4YJ3 - chains A and E of the 6 polymer chains in the assembly; structure by X-ray diffraction, 3.75 A resolution.

== Chain A ==
Name: Tubulin alpha-1B chain
Organism: Bos taurus
UniProt: P81947 (TBA1B_BOVIN); residue numbers follow UniProt; this construct covers 1-451
Amino-acid sequence (451 residues; each row starts with the number of its first residue):
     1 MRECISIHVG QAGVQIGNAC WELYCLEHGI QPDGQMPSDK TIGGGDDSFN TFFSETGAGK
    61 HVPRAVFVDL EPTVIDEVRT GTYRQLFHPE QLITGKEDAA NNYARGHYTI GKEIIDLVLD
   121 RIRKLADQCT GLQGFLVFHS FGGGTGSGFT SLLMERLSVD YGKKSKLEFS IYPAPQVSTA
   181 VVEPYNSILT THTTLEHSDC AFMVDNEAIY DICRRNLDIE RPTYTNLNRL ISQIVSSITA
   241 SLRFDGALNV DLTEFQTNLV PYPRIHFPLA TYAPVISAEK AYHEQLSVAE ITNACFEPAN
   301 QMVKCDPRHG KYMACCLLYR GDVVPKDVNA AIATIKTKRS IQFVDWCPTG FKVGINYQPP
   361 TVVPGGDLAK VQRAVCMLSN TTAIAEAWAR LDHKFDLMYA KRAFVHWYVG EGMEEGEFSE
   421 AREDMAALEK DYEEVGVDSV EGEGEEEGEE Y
Unresolved in the structure: 439-451
Bound ions: Ca2+: Asp-39, Thr-41, Gly-44, Glu-55; Mg2+: Glu-71 (together with GTP)
Ligand contacts:
  - 4EE (6-(4-ethoxyphenyl)-3-(2-methoxyphenyl)-7H-[1,2,4]triazolo[3,4-b][1,3,4]thiadiazine): Thr-179, Ala-180, Val-181
  - GTP (guanosine-5'-triphosphate): Gly-10, Gln-11, Ala-12, Gln-15, Ile-16, Asp-69, Glu-71, Asp-98, Ala-99, Ala-100, Asn-101, Ser-140, Gly-142, Gly-143, Gly-144, Thr-145, Gly-146, Ile-171, Val-177, Ser-178, Thr-179, Glu-183, Asn-206, Tyr-224, Leu-227, Asn-228, Ile-231
From the paper describing this entry:
  - binding site for 4EE: Val-181

== Chain E ==
Name: Stathmin-4
Organism: Rattus norvegicus
Notes: fragment: Stathmin-like domain
UniProt: P63043 (STMN4_RAT), isoform P63043-3; residues 5-145 here correspond to UniProt positions 76-216 (UniProt number = residue number + 71)
Amino-acid sequence (143 residues; each row starts with the number of its first residue):
     3 MADMEVIELN KCTSGQSWEV ILKPPSFDGV PEFNASLPRR RDPSLEEIQK KLEAAEERRK
    63 YQEAELLKHL AEKREHEREV IQKAIEENNN FIKMAKEKLA QKMESNKENR EAHLAAMLER
   123 LQEKDKHAEE VRKNKELKEE ASR
Unresolved in the structure: 3-4, 28-43, 142-145
Differences from the reference sequence: initiating methionine (3); expression tag (4); engineered mutation Trp-20 (Phe91 in P63043)
Swiss-Prot annotation at these positions:
  - modified residue: Ser-19 (Phosphoserine)

== How chain A and chain E interact ==
Residue-residue contacts (58):
  His-107(A) / Leu-54(E)
  Tyr-108(A) / Ala-57(E)  hydrophobic
  Tyr-108(A) / Arg-61(E)
  Thr-109(A) / Arg-61(E)
  Glu-155(A) / Ile-50(E)
  Arg-156(A) / Leu-47(E)
  Arg-156(A) / Gln-51(E)
  Val-159(A) / Pro-45(E)
  Glu-196(A) / Asp-44(E)
  Asp-245(A) / Cys-14(E)
  Asp-245(A) / Ser-16(E)
  Ala-247(A) / Asn-12(E)
  Ala-247(A) / Ser-19(E)
  Leu-248(A) / Ser-19(E)
  Pro-325(A) / Gln-18(E)
  Pro-325(A) / Trp-20(E)  hydrophobic
  Val-328(A) / Trp-20(E)  hydrophobic
  Asn-329(A) / Met-6(E)
  Asn-329(A) / Val-8(E)
  Asn-329(A) / Trp-20(E)  hydrogen bond
  Asn-329(A) / Val-22(E)
  Ile-332(A) / Val-22(E)  hydrophobic
  Ile-332(A) / Leu-24(E)  hydrophobic
  Ala-333(A) / Met-6(E)  hydrophobic
  Lys-336(A) / Leu-24(E)
  Asp-345(A) / Pro-27(E)
  Trp-346(A) / Pro-27(E)
  Cys-347(A) / Pro-27(E)
  Pro-348(A) / Lys-25(E)
  Pro-348(A) / Pro-27(E)
  Thr-349(A) / Ile-23(E)
  Thr-349(A) / Leu-24(E)  hydrogen bond (backbone-backbone)
  Thr-349(A) / Lys-25(E)  hydrogen bond (backbone-backbone)
  Gly-350(A) / Val-22(E)
  Phe-351(A) / Glu-21(E)
  Phe-351(A) / Val-22(E)  hydrogen bond (backbone-backbone)
  Phe-351(A) / Leu-24(E)  hydrophobic
  Lys-352(A) / Trp-20(E)
  Lys-352(A) / Glu-21(E)  salt bridge
  Val-353(A) / Ser-19(E)
  Val-353(A) / Trp-20(E)  hydrogen bond (backbone-backbone)
  Gly-354(A) / Gln-18(E)
  Gly-354(A) / Ser-19(E)
  Ile-355(A) / Gly-17(E)
  Ile-355(A) / Gln-18(E)  hydrogen bond (backbone-backbone)
  Ile-355(A) / Trp-20(E)  hydrophobic
  Asn-356(A) / Ser-16(E)
  Tyr-357(A) / Thr-15(E)
  Tyr-357(A) / Ser-16(E)  hydrogen bond (backbone-backbone)
  Tyr-357(A) / Gly-17(E)
  Tyr-357(A) / Gln-18(E)  hydrogen bond
  Val-409(A) / Gln-64(E)  hydrogen bond (backbone-side chain)
  Gly-410(A) / Gln-64(E)
  Glu-411(A) / Arg-61(E)  hydrogen bond (backbone-side chain)
  Gly-412(A) / Ala-57(E)
  Gly-412(A) / Arg-60(E)  hydrogen bond (backbone-side chain)
  Gly-412(A) / Arg-61(E)
  Glu-414(A) / Arg-60(E)  salt bridge
Other interface residues (no listed pair), chain A (40 interface residues in all): Lys-112, Leu-152, Ser-158, His-197, Gly-246, Gln-358
Other interface residues (no listed pair), chain E (31 interface residues in all): Lys-13, Pro-26, Ser-46, Lys-53, Glu-58

== Overview ==
40 residues of chain A face 31 of chain E across their interface, with 11 hydrogen bonds and 2 salt bridges.
Polar pairs include Lys-352(A)/Glu-21(E), Glu-414(A)/Arg-60(E) and Asn-329(A)/Trp-20(E). Chain A binds GTP and
compound 4EE. Asp-39(A), Thr-41(A), Gly-44(A) and Glu-55(A) form the Ca2+ site. The paper reports a binding
site for 4EE at Val-181(A).
Here chain A is Tubulin alpha-1B chain (Bos taurus) and chain E is Stathmin-4 (Rattus norvegicus). Entry 4YJ3
(Crystal structure of tubulin bound to compound 2) was determined by X-ray diffraction, deposited together
with 4YJ2.
